PDB entry 4OIR | X-ray diffraction, 3.10 A resolution | chains C and G of the 9 polymer chains in the assembly

[Chain C]
Protein: DNA-directed RNA polymerase subunit beta
Organism: Thermus thermophilus
Notes: EC 2.7.7.6
UniProt: Q8RQE9 (RPOB_THET8); residue numbers follow UniProt; this construct covers 1-1119
Sequence (1119 residues; each row starts with the number of its first residue):
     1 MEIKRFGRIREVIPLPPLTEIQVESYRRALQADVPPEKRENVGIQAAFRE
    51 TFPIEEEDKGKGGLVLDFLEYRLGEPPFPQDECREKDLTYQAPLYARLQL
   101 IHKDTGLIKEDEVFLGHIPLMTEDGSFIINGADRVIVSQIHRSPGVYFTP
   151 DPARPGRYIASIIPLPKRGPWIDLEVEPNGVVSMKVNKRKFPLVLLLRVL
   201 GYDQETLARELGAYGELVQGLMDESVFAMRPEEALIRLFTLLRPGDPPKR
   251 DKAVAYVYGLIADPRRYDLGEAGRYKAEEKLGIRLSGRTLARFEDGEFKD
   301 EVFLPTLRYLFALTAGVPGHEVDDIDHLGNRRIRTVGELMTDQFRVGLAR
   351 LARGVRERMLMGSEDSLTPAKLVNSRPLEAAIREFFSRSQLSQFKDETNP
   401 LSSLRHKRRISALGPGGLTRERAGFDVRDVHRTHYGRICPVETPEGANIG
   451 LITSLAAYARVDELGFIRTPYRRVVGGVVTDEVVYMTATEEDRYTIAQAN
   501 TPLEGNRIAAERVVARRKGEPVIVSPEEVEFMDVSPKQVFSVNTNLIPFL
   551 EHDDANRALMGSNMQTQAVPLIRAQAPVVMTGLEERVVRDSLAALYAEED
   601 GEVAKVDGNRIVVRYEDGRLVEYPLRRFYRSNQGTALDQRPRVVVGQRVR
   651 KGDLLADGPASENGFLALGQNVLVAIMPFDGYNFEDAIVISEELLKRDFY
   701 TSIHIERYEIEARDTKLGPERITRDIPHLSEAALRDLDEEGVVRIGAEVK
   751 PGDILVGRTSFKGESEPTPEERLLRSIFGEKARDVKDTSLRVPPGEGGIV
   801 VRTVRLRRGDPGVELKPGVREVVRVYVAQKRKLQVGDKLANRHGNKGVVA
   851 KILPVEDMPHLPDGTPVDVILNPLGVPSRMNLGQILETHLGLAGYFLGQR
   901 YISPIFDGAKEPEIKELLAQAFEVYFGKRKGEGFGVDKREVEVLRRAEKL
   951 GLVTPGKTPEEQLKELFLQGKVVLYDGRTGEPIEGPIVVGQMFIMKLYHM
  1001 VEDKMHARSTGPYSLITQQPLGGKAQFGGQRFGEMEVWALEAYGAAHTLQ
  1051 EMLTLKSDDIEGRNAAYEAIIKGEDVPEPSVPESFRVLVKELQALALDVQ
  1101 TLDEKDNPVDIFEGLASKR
Unresolved in the structure: 57-62, 1119
Residues lining bound ligands: rifamycin SV (RFV): Arg134, Val137, Ser389, Gln390, Leu391, Ser392, Gln393, Phe394, Lys395, Asp396, Arg405, His406, Arg409, Ser411, Leu413, Gly414, Arg420, Pro444, Asn448, Ile452, Gln633, Tyr998

[Chain G]
Molecule: 21-nt DNA strand
Sequence (21 nucleotides; numbered 1 to 21; the number before each row is that of its first residue):
     1 CCTGCATCCGTGAGTCGAGGG
Unresolved in the structure: 1-3, 20-21

[Interface between chain C and chain G]
Pairs across the interface (7; chain C residue first):
  Glu421(C) - DA13(G)  base contact
  Gly1023(C) - DA18(G)  phosphate contact
  Lys1024(C) - DA18(G)  hydrogen bond to the phosphate
  Gln1030(C) - DG17(G)  phosphate contact
  Arg1031(C) - DC16(G)  salt bridge to the phosphate
  Arg1031(C) - DG17(G)  hydrogen bond to the phosphate
  Met1035(C) - DT15(G)  sugar contact
Interface residues without a listed pair, chain C (8 interface residues in all): Gly1029, Gly1033

[Overview]
The interface between chain C and chain G involves 8 residues on one side and 5 on the other; the contacts
include 2 hydrogen bonds and 1 salt bridge. Among the polar pairs are Lys1024(C)-DA18(G), Arg1031(C)-DG17(G)
and Arg1031(C)-DC16(G). Bound to chain C: rifamycin SV.
Here chain C is DNA-directed RNA polymerase subunit beta (Thermus thermophilus) and chain G is a 21-nt DNA
strand. Entry 4OIR (Crystal structure of Thermus thermophilus RNA polymerase transcription initiation complex
soaked with GE23077 and rifamycin SV) was determined by X-ray diffraction, deposited together with 4MQ9, 4OIN,
4OIO, 4OIP and 4OIQ.
